Entry 6RE5 (electron microscopy, 3.20 A resolution); this record covers chains 1 and 6 of the 31 polymer chains in the assembly.

# Chain 1
Name: ATP synthase associated protein ASA1
From: Polytomella sp. Pringsheim 198.80
Reference sequence: Q85JD5 (Q85JD5_9CHLO); residue numbers follow UniProt; this construct covers 1-618
Chain sequence (618 residues; row label = number of the first residue in the row):
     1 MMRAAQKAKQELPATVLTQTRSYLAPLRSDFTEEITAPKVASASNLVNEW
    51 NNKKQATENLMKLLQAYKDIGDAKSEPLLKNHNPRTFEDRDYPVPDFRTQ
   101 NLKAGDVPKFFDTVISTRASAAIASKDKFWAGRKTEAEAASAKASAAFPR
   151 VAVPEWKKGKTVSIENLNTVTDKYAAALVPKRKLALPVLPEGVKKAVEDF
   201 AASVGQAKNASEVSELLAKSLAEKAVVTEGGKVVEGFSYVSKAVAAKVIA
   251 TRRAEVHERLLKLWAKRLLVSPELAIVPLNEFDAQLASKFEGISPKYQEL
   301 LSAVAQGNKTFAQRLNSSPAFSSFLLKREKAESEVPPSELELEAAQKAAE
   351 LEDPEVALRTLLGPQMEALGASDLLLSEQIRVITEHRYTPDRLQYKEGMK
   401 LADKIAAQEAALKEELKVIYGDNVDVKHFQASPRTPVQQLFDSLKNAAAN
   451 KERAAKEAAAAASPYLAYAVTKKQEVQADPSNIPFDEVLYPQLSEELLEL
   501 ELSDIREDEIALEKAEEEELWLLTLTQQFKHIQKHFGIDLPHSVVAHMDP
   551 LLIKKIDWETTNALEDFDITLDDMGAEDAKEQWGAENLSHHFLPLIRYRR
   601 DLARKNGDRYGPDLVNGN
Disordered / not traced: 1-22, 618

# Chain 6
Name: Mitochondrial ATP synthase subunit ASA6
From: Polytomella sp. Pringsheim 198.80
Reference sequence: D7P897 (D7P897_9CHLO); residues 1-151 here = UniProt positions 1-151
Chain sequence (151 residues; row label = number of the first residue in the row):
     1 MMLRTLTRSSAVAGQAVRLFKTSAAAAEGNSVAGIIKSVNETSGANLLSS
    51 LKTIKAQAAPIYPAAASSTGYSTQAKIALFGALSWILYRADGQSKAHEWI
   101 VDLNLNVLQAAWLISFSSLIPFRAVYFAFRGMAPATASTLNGLKTFSSIS
   151 L
Disordered / not traced: 1-27

# Interface between chain 1 and chain 6
Contacting residue pairs (71):
  Leu-261(1) with Leu-47(6), hydrophobic
  Lys-262(1) with Val-39(6); Asn-40(6), hydrogen bond (side chain-backbone); Thr-42(6), hydrogen bond (side chain-backbone)
  Trp-264(1) with Leu-151(6), hydrophobic
  Lys-266(1) with Val-39(6); Asn-40(6), hydrogen bond
  Arg-267(1) with Ser-150(6), hydrogen bond (side chain-backbone)
  Leu-269(1) with Ile-35(6), hydrophobic; Leu-51(6); Lys-55(6), hydrogen bond (backbone-side chain)
  Glu-273(1) with Thr-145(6)
  Leu-274(1) with Ile-149(6), hydrophobic
  Phe-282(1) with Phe-146(6), hydrophobic; Ile-149(6), hydrophobic; Leu-151(6), hydrophobic
  Gln-285(1) with Phe-146(6)
  Phe-290(1) with Lys-144(6); Phe-146(6); Ser-147(6)
  Gln-298(1) with Lys-144(6); Phe-146(6)
  Leu-301(1) with Thr-145(6); Phe-146(6), hydrophobic
  Phe-311(1) with Arg-130(6)
  Leu-315(1) with Phe-127(6), hydrophobic
  Ala-320(1) with Tyr-126(6)
  Phe-321(1) with Tyr-126(6), hydrophobic; Phe-127(6), hydrophobic
  Leu-325(1) with Phe-122(6), hydrophobic
  Leu-326(1) with Phe-122(6); Arg-123(6)
  Glu-329(1) with Arg-123(6), salt bridge
  Lys-330(1) with Arg-123(6)
  Glu-334(1) with Arg-123(6), salt bridge; Ala-124(6); Phe-127(6)
  Glu-352(1) with Lys-55(6)
  Asp-353(1) with Lys-52(6), salt bridge
  Pro-354(1) with Leu-51(6), hydrophobic
  Glu-355(1) with Leu-48(6)
  Arg-359(1) with Leu-48(6)
  Met-366(1) with Leu-48(6), hydrophobic
  Ala-515(1) with Ser-150(6), hydrogen bond (backbone-side chain); Leu-151(6)
  Glu-519(1) with Ile-36(6); Ser-150(6)
  Leu-520(1) with Asn-30(6); Val-32(6), hydrophobic; Ala-33(6); Ile-36(6), hydrophobic
  Leu-522(1) with Ser-148(6); Ile-149(6); Ser-150(6)
  Leu-523(1) with Val-32(6), hydrophobic
  Thr-524(1) with Asn-30(6); Val-32(6)
  Leu-525(1) with Leu-143(6)
  Thr-526(1) with Ser-148(6), hydrogen bond
  Gln-527(1) with Ser-31(6), hydrogen bond; Val-32(6); Ala-58(6)
  Phe-529(1) with Gly-142(6); Leu-143(6), hydrophobic
  His-531(1) with Pro-60(6); Tyr-62(6)
  Ile-532(1) with Leu-140(6), hydrophobic
  Gln-533(1) with Leu-140(6), hydrogen bond (side chain-backbone)
  His-535(1) with Tyr-62(6), hydrogen bond
  Phe-536(1) with Ala-135(6)
  Gly-537(1) with Arg-130(6), hydrogen bond (backbone-side chain)
Also at the interface, not in a pair above, chain 1 (58 interface residues in all): Glu-258, Leu-263, Ala-265, Val-270, Pro-272, Leu-286, Ile-293, Tyr-297, Ser-302, Ala-331, Ser-333, Leu-358, Lys-534, Ile-538
Also at the interface, not in a pair above, chain 6 (39 interface residues in all): Gly-44, Ile-54, Thr-136, Asn-141

# In short
Chain 1 and chain 6 form an interface of 58 and 39 residues respectively, with 11 hydrogen bonds and 3 salt
bridges. Among the polar pairs are Glu-329(1)/Arg-123(6), Glu-334(1)/Arg-123(6) and Asp-353(1)/Lys-52(6).
Here chain 1 is ATP synthase associated protein ASA1 and chain 6 is Mitochondrial ATP synthase subunit ASA6,
both from Polytomella sp. Pringsheim 198.80. Entry 6RE5 (Cryo-EM structure of Polytomella F-ATP synthase,
Rotary substate 2C, composite map) was determined by electron microscopy together with 6RD4, 6RD5, 6RD6, 6RD7,
6RD8, 6RD9 and 46 further entries from the same study.
